PDB entry 2PO0 | X-ray diffraction, 2.30 A resolution | chains A and B

[Chain A]
Protein: Probable exosome complex exonuclease 1
Source organism: Pyrococcus abyssi
Notes: EC 3.1.13.-
Reference sequence: Q9V119 (ECX1_PYRAB); numbering as in UniProt (aligned over 1-249)
Sequence (249 residues; numbered 1 to 249; the number before each row is that of its first residue):
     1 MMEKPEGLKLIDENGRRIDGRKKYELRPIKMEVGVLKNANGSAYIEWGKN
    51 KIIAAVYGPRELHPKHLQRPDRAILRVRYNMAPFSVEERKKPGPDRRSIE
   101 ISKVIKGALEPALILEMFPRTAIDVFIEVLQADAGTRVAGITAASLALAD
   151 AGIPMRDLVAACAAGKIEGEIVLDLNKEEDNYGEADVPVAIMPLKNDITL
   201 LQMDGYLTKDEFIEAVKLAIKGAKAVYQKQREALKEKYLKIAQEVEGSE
Disordered / not traced: 1-8, 245-249
Ligand contacts: ADP (adenosine-5'-diphosphate): Met81, Val86, Glu88, Lys90, Asp95, Arg97, Ala132, Asp133, Ala134, Gly135, Thr136, Arg137, Lys177, Asp180, Asn181, Asp186, Asp204
Curated features (UniProtKB/Swiss-Prot):
  - mutagenesis: Arg89 (R89E: Does not affect ring assembly, but abolishes RNA degradation; when associated with E-91), Lys91 (K91E: Does not affect ring assembly, but abolishes RNA degradation; when associated with E-89), Arg137 (R137A: Decrease in activity), Asp186 (D186A: Abolishes RNA degradation), Asp204 (D204A: Decrease in activity)

[Chain B]
Protein: Probable exosome complex exonuclease 2
Source organism: Pyrococcus abyssi
Notes: EC 3.1.13.-
Reference sequence: Q9V118 (ECX2_PYRAB); residue numbers follow UniProt; this construct covers 1-274
Sequence (277 residues; numbered -2 to 274; the number before each row is that of its first residue; numbers below 1 keep their minus sign (Gly-2 is residue -2)):
    -2 GSHMSDNEIVAGIMRDHIINLLKEGKRIDDRGFEDYRPIEIEVGVIEKAE
    48 GSALVKLGSTQVLVGIKTSLGEPFPDTPNMGVMTTNVELVPLASPTFEPG
    98 PPDERAIELARVIDRGIRESKALNLEKMVIVPGKIVRVVFIDVHVLDHDG
   148 NLMDAIGIAAIAALLNARVPKVRYNEETGEVETLDETEPLPVEKIPVPVT
   198 FAKIGNILVVDPSLDEELVMDGKITITTDETGHISAVQKSEGGAFKLEEV
   248 MYAVETAFKKAEEIRKLILEAVEKAKQ
Disordered / not traced: -2 to 7
Differences from the reference sequence: expression tag (-2 to 0)
Curated features (UniProtKB/Swiss-Prot):
  - mutagenesis: Lys45 (K45A: Does not affect ring assembly, but decreases RNA degradation)

[Interface between chain A and chain B]
Pairs across the interface (54):
  Val35(A) - Gln58(B)  hydrogen bond (backbone-side chain)
  Leu36(A) - Leu89(B)  hydrophobic
  Leu36(A) - Leu143(B)
  Leu36(A) - Asp144(B)
  Lys37(A) - Ser56(B)
  Lys37(A) - Asp144(B)  hydrogen bond (backbone-side chain)
  Lys37(A) - Asp146(B)  salt bridge
  Asn38(A) - Ala90(B)  hydrogen bond (side chain-backbone)
  Asn38(A) - Ser91(B)
  Asn38(A) - Pro92(B)
  Asn38(A) - Asp144(B)  hydrogen bond (backbone-side chain)
  Asn38(A) - His145(B)  hydrogen bond (side chain-backbone)
  Lys51(A) - Val42(B)
  Lys51(A) - Glu44(B)  salt bridge
  Ile53(A) - Leu89(B)  hydrophobic
  Ile53(A) - Leu143(B)  hydrophobic
  Ala55(A) - Leu89(B)  hydrophobic
  Tyr57(A) - Pro88(B)
  Tyr57(A) - Leu89(B)  hydrogen bond (side chain-backbone)
  Tyr57(A) - Ala90(B)
  Tyr57(A) - Ser91(B)  hydrogen bond (side chain-backbone)
  Tyr57(A) - Pro92(B)  hydrophobic
  Arg60(A) - Pro92(B)
  Arg78(A) - Pro88(B)
  Ala82(A) - His141(B)
  Pro83(A) - Asp139(B)
  Phe84(A) - Ile43(B)
  Phe84(A) - Leu60(B)  hydrophobic
  Phe84(A) - Gly62(B)
  Phe84(A) - Lys64(B)
  Phe84(A) - Asp139(B)
  Phe84(A) - His141(B)
  Val86(A) - Lys64(B)  hydrogen bond (backbone-side chain)
  Glu87(A) - Lys64(B)  hydrogen bond (backbone-side chain)
  Arg89(A) - Lys64(B)
  Arg89(A) - Phe137(B)
  Arg89(A) - Asp139(B)  salt bridge
  Pro92(A) - Asn83(B)
  Pro92(A) - Glu85(B)
  Phe126(A) - Pro88(B)  hydrophobic
  Phe126(A) - Leu89(B)  hydrophobic
  Glu128(A) - Val87(B)
  Glu128(A) - Leu89(B)
  Glu128(A) - His141(B)  salt bridge
  Leu130(A) - Ile43(B)
  Leu130(A) - Leu60(B)  hydrophobic
  Leu130(A) - His141(B)
  Leu130(A) - Leu143(B)  hydrophobic
  Gln131(A) - Ile43(B)
  Gln131(A) - Glu44(B)
  Gln131(A) - Lys45(B)
  Ala132(A) - Lys45(B)  hydrogen bond (backbone-side chain)
  Asp133(A) - Lys45(B)  salt bridge
  Lys177(A) - Lys45(B)
Also at the interface, not in a pair above, chain A (28 interface residues in all): Ala39, Asn80, Ser85, Lys91
Also at the interface, not in a pair above, chain B (28 interface residues in all): Ala46, Val61, Pro96, Leu211

[Overview]
Chain A and chain B each contribute 28 residues to their interface; the contacts include 10 hydrogen bonds and
5 salt bridges. Among the polar pairs are Lys37(A)-Asp146(B), Lys51(A)-Glu44(B) and Arg89(A)-Asp139(B). Bound
to chain A: ADP.
Chain A is Probable exosome complex exonuclease 1 and chain B is Probable exosome complex exonuclease 2, both
from Pyrococcus abyssi; the structure, Crystal structure of the P. abyssi exosome RNase PH ring complexed with
ADP in double conformation, was determined by X-ray diffraction (same publication as 2PNZ, 2PO1 and 2PO2).
